Entry 8T21 (electron microscopy, 3.60 A resolution); this record covers chains B and C of the 3 polymer chains in the assembly.

# Chain B (and C)
Protein: Spike glycoprotein
Source organism: Severe acute respiratory syndrome coronavirus 2
Notes: chain C of this document is another copy of the same molecule, construct and numbering; everything in this record applies to it too
Reference sequence: A0A6H1PJZ3 (A0A6H1PJZ3_SARS2); numbering as in UniProt; present here: 1-88, 91-1208
Amino-acid sequence (1269 residues; row label = number of the first residue in the row; note: 2 numbers in that range are skipped by the numbering (no residue carries them; nothing is unmodelled there)):
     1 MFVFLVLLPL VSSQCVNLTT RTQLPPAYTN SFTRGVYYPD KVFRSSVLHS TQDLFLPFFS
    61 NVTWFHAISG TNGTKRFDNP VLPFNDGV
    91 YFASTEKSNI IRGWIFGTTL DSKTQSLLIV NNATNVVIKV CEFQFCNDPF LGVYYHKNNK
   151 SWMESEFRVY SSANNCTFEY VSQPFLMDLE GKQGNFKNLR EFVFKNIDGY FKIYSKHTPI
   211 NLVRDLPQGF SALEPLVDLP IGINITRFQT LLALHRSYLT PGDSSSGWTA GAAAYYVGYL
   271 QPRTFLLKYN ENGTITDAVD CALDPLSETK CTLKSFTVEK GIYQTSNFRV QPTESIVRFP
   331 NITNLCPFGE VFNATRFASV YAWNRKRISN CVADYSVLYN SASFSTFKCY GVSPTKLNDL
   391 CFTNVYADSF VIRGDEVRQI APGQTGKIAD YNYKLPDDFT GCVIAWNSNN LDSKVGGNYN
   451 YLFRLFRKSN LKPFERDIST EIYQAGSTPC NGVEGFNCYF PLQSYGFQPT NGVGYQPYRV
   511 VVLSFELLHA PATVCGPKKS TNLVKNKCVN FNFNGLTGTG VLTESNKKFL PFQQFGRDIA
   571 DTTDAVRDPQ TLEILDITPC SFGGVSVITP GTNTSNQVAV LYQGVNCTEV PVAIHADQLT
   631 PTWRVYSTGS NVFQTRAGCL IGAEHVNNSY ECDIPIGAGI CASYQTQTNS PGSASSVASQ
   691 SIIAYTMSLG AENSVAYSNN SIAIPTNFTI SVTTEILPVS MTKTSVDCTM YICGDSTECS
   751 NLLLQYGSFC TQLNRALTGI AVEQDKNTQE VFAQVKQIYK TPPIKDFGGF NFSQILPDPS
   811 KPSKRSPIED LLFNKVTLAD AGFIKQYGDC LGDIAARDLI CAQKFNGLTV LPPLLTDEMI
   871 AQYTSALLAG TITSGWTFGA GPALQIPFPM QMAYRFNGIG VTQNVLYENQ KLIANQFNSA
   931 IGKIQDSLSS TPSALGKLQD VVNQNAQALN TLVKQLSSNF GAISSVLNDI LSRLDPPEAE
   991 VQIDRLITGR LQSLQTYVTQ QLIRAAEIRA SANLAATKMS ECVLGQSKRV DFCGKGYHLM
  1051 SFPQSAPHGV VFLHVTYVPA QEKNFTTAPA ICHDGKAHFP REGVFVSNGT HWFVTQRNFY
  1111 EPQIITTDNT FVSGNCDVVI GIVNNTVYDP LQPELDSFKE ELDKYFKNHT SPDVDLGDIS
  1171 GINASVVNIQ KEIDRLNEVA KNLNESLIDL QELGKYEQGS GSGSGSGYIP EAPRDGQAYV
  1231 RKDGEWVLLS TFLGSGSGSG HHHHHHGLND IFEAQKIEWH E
Disordered / not traced: 1-26, 69-77, 144-164, 173-185, 246-262, 621-640, 677-688, 828-853, 1148-1271
Cystine bridges: Cys131-Cys166, Cys291-Cys301, Cys336-Cys361, Cys379-Cys432, Cys391-Cys525, Cys480-Cys488, Cys538-Cys590, Cys617-Cys649, Cys662-Cys671, Cys738-Cys760, Cys743-Cys749, Cys1032-Cys1043, Cys1082-Cys1126
Construct notes: variant Phe453 (Tyr in A0A6H1PJZ3); engineered mutation Gly682 (Arg in A0A6H1PJZ3), Ser683 (Arg in A0A6H1PJZ3), Ser685 (Arg in A0A6H1PJZ3), Pro817 (Phe in A0A6H1PJZ3), Pro892 (Ala in A0A6H1PJZ3), Pro899 (Ala in A0A6H1PJZ3), Pro942 (Ala in A0A6H1PJZ3), Pro986 (Lys in A0A6H1PJZ3), Pro987 (Val in A0A6H1PJZ3); expression tag (1209-1271)

# Interface between chain B and chain C
Pairs across the interface - 185 pairs, chain B then chain C:
  Asn317(B) with Asp737(C), hydrogen bond
  Arg319(B) with Asp737(C), salt bridge; Met740(C)
  Val350(B) with Thr114(C); Gln115(C), hydrogen bond (backbone-side chain)
  Tyr351(B) with Ser112(C); Lys113(C); Thr114(C), hydrogen bond (backbone-backbone); Gln115(C); Val130(C); Glu132(C); Gln134(C)
  Ala352(B) with Val130(C), hydrophobic; Glu132(C), hydrogen bond (backbone-side chain)
  Trp353(B) with Gln115(C); Ile128(C); Ile231(C)
  Asn354(B) with Ile128(C); Tyr170(C)
  Arg355(B) with Ile128(C); Tyr170(C), hydrogen bond (backbone-side chain); Ser172(C), hydrogen bond; Leu229(C)
  Lys356(B) with Tyr170(C)
  Phe374(B) with Arg983(C)
  Ser375(B) with Arg983(C); Leu984(C); Asp985(C)
  Thr376(B) with Arg983(C), hydrogen bond (backbone-side chain)
  Phe377(B) with Asp979(C); Ile980(C); Leu981(C); Arg983(C); Leu984(C), hydrophobic
  Lys378(B) with Glu988(C); Gln992(C)
  Cys379(B) with Asp979(C)
  Tyr380(B) with Ala972(C), hydrophobic; Ile973(C); Ser974(C); Val991(C); Gln992(C)
  Gly381(B) with Ala972(C); Ile973(C); Ser974(C); Ser975(C); Leu996(C)
  Val382(B) with Ser974(C); Val976(C); Asn978(C); Asp979(C); Ile980(C)
  Ser383(B) with Val976(C), hydrogen bond (backbone-backbone); Leu977(C); Asn978(C), hydrogen bond (backbone-backbone); Asp979(C), hydrogen bond (backbone-backbone); Ile980(C); Leu996(C)
  Pro384(B) with Asn978(C); Asp979(C); Ile980(C), hydrogen bond (backbone-backbone); Leu981(C), hydrogen bond (backbone-backbone)
  Thr385(B) with Leu977(C), hydrogen bond (side chain-backbone); Asn978(C)
  Lys386(B) with Asn978(C), hydrogen bond (backbone-backbone)
  Leu387(B) with Asn978(C), hydrogen bond (backbone-backbone); Asp979(C); Ser982(C)
  Asn388(B) with Ser982(C), hydrogen bond (side chain-backbone)
  Thr393(B) with Tyr200(C), hydrogen bond (backbone-side chain)
  Asn394(B) with Asp198(C), hydrogen bond; Tyr200(C), hydrogen bond
  Val395(B) with Tyr200(C), hydrogen bond (backbone-side chain)
  Tyr396(B) with Ile231(C), hydrogen bond (side chain-backbone)
  Lys417(B) with Lys113(C); Thr114(C)
  Tyr421(B) with Thr114(C)
  Asn422(B) with Thr114(C); Gly232(C), hydrogen bond (side chain-backbone); Ile233(C); Asn234(C), hydrogen bond (backbone-backbone)
  Tyr423(B) with Asn196(C), hydrogen bond; Ile197(C), hydrogen bond (side chain-backbone); Asp198(C), hydrogen bond (side chain-backbone); Gly199(C), hydrogen bond (side chain-backbone); Tyr200(C); Gly232(C); Ile233(C); Asn234(C)
  Lys424(B) with Phe84(C); Asp86(C), hydrogen bond (side chain-backbone); Lys195(C); Asn196(C); Ile233(C); Asn234(C)
  Leu425(B) with Asp198(C)
  Pro426(B) with Asn196(C); Ile197(C), hydrophobic
  Asp428(B) with Ile197(C); Asp198(C), hydrogen bond (side chain-backbone)
  Asp467(B) with Asn85(C); Asn234(C), hydrogen bond
  Ile468(B) with Thr108(C); Thr109(C); Thr114(C); Gln115(C); Ile233(C), hydrophobic; Asn234(C)
  Ser469(B) with Thr108(C); Asn234(C); Thr236(C), hydrogen bond; Arg237(C)
  Thr470(B) with Thr109(C), hydrogen bond
  Val512(B) with Pro230(C)
  Leu513(B) with Tyr200(C); Pro230(C)
  Ser514(B) with Pro230(C)
  Glu516(B) with Val227(C); Asp228(C), hydrogen bond (side chain-backbone)
  Leu517(B) with Asp40(C); Lys41(C)
  Leu518(B) with Lys41(C)
  His519(B) with Lys41(C); Phe43(C); Gly283(C)
  Lys557(B) with Phe43(C)
  Lys558(B) with Asn282(C)
  Phe559(B) with Phe43(C), hydrophobic
  Phe562(B) with Lys41(C); Glu224(C)
  Phe565(B) with Lys41(C); Val42(C); Phe43(C)
  Gly566(B) with Val42(C)
  Arg567(B) with Val42(C); Phe43(C); Arg44(C)
  Ile569(B) with Val47(C), hydrophobic
  Phe592(B) with Phe855(C); Gly857(C)
  Gly667(B) with Leu864(C)
  Ala668(B) with Pro863(C); Leu864(C)
  Gly669(B) with Leu864(C), hydrogen bond (backbone-backbone)
  Leu699(B) with Gln872(C); Tyr873(C)
  Ala701(B) with Gln787(C); Ile788(C), hydrogen bond (backbone-backbone)
  Glu702(B) with Gln787(C), hydrogen bond (backbone-side chain); Ile788(C); Lys790(C), salt bridge
  Asn703(B) with Gln787(C), hydrogen bond; Ile788(C), hydrogen bond (backbone-backbone); Tyr789(C); Lys790(C)
  Ser704(B) with Lys790(C)
  Val705(B) with Gln895(C)
  Tyr707(B) with Asp796(C); Phe797(C), hydrophobic; Ile896(C); Phe898(C)
  Asn709(B) with Pro897(C)
  Ser711(B) with Gln895(C), hydrogen bond; Pro897(C)
  Ile712(B) with Gln895(C); Ile896(C), hydrophobic
  Ala713(B) with Leu894(C), hydrophobic; Gln895(C)
  Gln957(B) with Arg765(C)
  Ser968(B) with Tyr756(C), hydrogen bond (side chain-backbone)
  Asn969(B) with Gln755(C), hydrogen bond
  Phe970(B) with Gln755(C)
  Gly971(B) with Gln755(C)
  Ala972(B) with Gln755(C), hydrogen bond (backbone-side chain)
  Ile1013(B) with Ile1013(C), hydrophobic
  Lys1045(B) with Lys786(C); Gly889(C); Ala890(C), hydrogen bond (side chain-backbone)
  Glu1072(B) with Pro892(C); Leu894(C)
  Asn1074(B) with Gln895(C)
  Phe1089(B) with Tyr917(C), hydrophobic
  Val1094(B) with Tyr904(C)
  Arg1107(B) with Tyr904(C)
  Ser1123(B) with Asn914(C)
Also at the interface, not in a pair above, chain B (103 interface residues in all): Glu471, Phe515, Asp571, Gln613, Pro665, Ile666, Gly700, Ala706, Ser708, Pro715, Gln965, Arg1039, Asp1041, Gly1046, Val1068, Pro1069, Pro1079, Pro1090, Val1129
Also at the interface, not in a pair above, chain C (109 interface residues in all): Ser45, Ser116, Leu117, Lys129, Leu226, Thr739, Gly744, Gln784, Pro792, Leu861, Met869, Trp886, Gly891, Ala893, Met900, Gln913, Lys964, Ser967, Arg995, Thr1027, Arg1039

# Summary
103 residues of chain B and 109 residues of chain C are in contact; the contacts include 43 hydrogen bonds and
2 salt bridges. Polar contacts include Arg319(B)-Asp737(C), Glu702(B)-Lys790(C) and Asn317(B)-Asp737(C).
Chain B and chain C are both Spike glycoprotein (Severe acute respiratory syndrome coronavirus 2); the
structure, Cryo-EM structure of mink variant Y453F trimeric spike protein, was determined by electron
microscopy, deposited together with 8T20, 8T22, 8T23, 8T25 and 8TAZ.
